3L75 - chains C and R of the 20 polymer chains in the assembly; structure by X-ray diffraction, 2.79 A resolution.

Chain C:
Protein: Cytochrome B
Organism: Gallus gallus
Notes: EC 1.10.2.2
Reference sequence: P18946 (CYB_CHICK); residue numbers follow UniProt; this construct covers 1-380
Chain sequence (380 residues; each row starts with the number of its first residue):
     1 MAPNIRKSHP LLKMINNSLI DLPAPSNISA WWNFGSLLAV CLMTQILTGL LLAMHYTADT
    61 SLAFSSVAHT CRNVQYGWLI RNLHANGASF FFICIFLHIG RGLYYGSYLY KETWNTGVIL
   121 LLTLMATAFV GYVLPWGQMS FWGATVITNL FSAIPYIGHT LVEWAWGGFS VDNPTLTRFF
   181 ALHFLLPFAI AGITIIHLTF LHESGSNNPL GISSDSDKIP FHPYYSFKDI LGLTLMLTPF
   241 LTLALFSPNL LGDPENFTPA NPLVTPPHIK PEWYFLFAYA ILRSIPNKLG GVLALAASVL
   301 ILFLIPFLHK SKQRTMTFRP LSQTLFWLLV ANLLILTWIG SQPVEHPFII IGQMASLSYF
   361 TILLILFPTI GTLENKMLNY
Curated features (UniProtKB/Swiss-Prot):
  - binding site (heme b): His-84, His-98, His-183, His-197
  - binding site (a ubiquinone): His-202
Metal / ion sites: heme Fe site 1: His-84, His-183; heme Fe site 2: His-98, His-197
Small-molecule neighbours:
  - FNM ((5S)-5-methyl-2-(methylsulfanyl)-5-phenyl-3-(phenylamino)-3,5-dihydro-4H-imidazol-4-one): Met-125, Ala-128, Phe-129, Tyr-132, Val-133, Met-139, Ser-140, Gly-143, Ala-144, Val-146, Ile-147, Ile-269, Lys-270, Pro-271, Glu-272, Tyr-274, Phe-275, Tyr-279
  - heme (HEM), molecule 1: Trp-32, Phe-34, Gly-35, Ser-36, Leu-38, Ala-39, Phe-91, Ile-95, His-98, Ile-99, Arg-101, Ser-107, Tyr-108, Tyr-110, Thr-113, Trp-114, Gly-117, Val-118, Leu-120, Leu-121, Ile-190, Thr-194, His-197, Leu-198, Leu-201, Ser-206, Asn-207
  - heme (HEM), molecule 2: Leu-42, Gln-45, Ile-46, Gly-49, Leu-50, Leu-52, Ala-53, Tyr-56, Val-67, Arg-81, His-84, Ala-85, Ala-88, Phe-91, Leu-124, Thr-127, Ala-128, Gly-131, Tyr-132, Leu-134, Pro-135, Phe-180, His-183, Phe-184, Pro-187, Ile-190, Tyr-274
  - UQ (Coenzyme Q10, (2Z,6E,10Z,14E,18E,22E,26Z)-isomer): Ser-18, Leu-19, Leu-22, Pro-23, Ala-24, Ile-28, Trp-32, Ser-36, Ala-39, Leu-198, Leu-201, His-202, Ser-206, Phe-221, Tyr-225, Asp-229

Chain R:
Protein: Cytochrome B-C1 complex subunit 5, rieske ironsulfur protein, mitochondrial
Organism: Gallus gallus
Notes: EC 1.10.2.2
Reference sequence: Q5ZLR5 (UCRI_CHICK); residues 1-196 here correspond to UniProt positions 77-272 (UniProt number = residue number + 76)
Chain sequence (196 residues; row label = number of the first residue in the row):
     1 VHNDVTVPDF SAYRREDVMD ATTSSQTSSE DRKGFSYLVT ATACVATAYA AKNVVTQFIS
    61 SLSASADVLA LSKIEIKLSD IPEGKNVAFK WRGKPLFVRH RTQAEINQEA EVDVSKLRDP
   121 QHDLDRVKKP EWVILVGVCT HLGCVPIANS GDFGGYYCPC HGSHYDASGR IRKGPAPYNL
   181 EVPTYQFVGD DLVVVG
Curated features (UniProtKB/Swiss-Prot):
  - binding site ([2Fe-2S] cluster): Cys-139, His-141, Leu-142, Cys-158, His-161, Ser-163
Disulfide bonds: Cys-144/Cys-160
Metal / ion sites: 2Fe-2S cluster Fe: Cys-139, His-141, Cys-158, His-161
Small-molecule neighbours: 2Fe-2S cluster (FES): Cys-139, His-141, Leu-142, Gly-143, Cys-144, Cys-158, Cys-160, His-161, Gly-162, Ser-163

Interface between chain C and chain R:
Pairs across the interface (32):
  Trp-142(C) with Gly-143(R)
  Thr-145(C) with Leu-142(R); Gly-143(R)
  Val-146(C) with Leu-142(R); Cys-144(R), hydrophobic
  Asn-149(C) with Leu-142(R), hydrogen bond (side chain-backbone); Gly-143(R)
  Leu-150(C) with Leu-142(R), hydrophobic
  Trp-164(C) with Ile-59(R), hydrogen bond (side chain-backbone); Leu-62(R); Ser-63(R)
  Gly-167(C) with Leu-62(R); Ala-64(R)
  Phe-169(C) with Val-68(R); Leu-69(R), hydrophobic; Leu-71(R), hydrophobic; Lys-94(R)
  Ser-170(C) with Gly-93(R)
  Arg-178(C) with Leu-62(R), hydrogen bond (side chain-backbone)
  Pro-262(C) with Pro-95(R)
  Leu-263(C) with Lys-90(R); Pro-95(R), hydrophobic
  Thr-265(C) with Val-145(R), hydrogen bond (side chain-backbone)
  Pro-267(C) with Pro-159(R)
  Ile-269(C) with Cys-160(R), hydrophobic
  Tyr-279(C) with His-161(R), hydrogen bond
  Arg-283(C) with His-161(R)
  Pro-286(C) with Pro-175(R)
  Lys-288(C) with Thr-140(R), hydrogen bond (side chain-backbone); His-141(R), hydrogen bond (side chain-backbone); Pro-177(R)
  Val-344(C) with His-161(R)
Other interface residues (no listed pair), chain C (23 interface residues in all): Gly-168, Pro-266, Leu-282
Other interface residues (no listed pair), chain R (25 interface residues in all): Arg-92, Arg-118, Gly-162

Summary:
Chain C and chain R form an interface of 23 and 25 residues respectively, with 7 hydrogen bonds. Polar pairs
include Asn-149(C)/Leu-142(R), Trp-164(C)/Ile-59(R) and Arg-178(C)/Leu-62(R). Ligands of chain C: heme,
compound FNM and compound UQ. Ligands of chain R: 2Fe-2S cluster.
Chain C is Cytochrome B and chain R is Cytochrome B-C1 complex subunit 5, rieske ironsulfur protein,
mitochondrial, both from Gallus gallus; the structure, Cytochrome BC1 complex from chicken with fenamidone
bound, was determined by X-ray diffraction.
